PDB entry 8PH9 | electron microscopy, 3.00 A resolution | chains I and B of the 8 polymer chains in the assembly

[Chain I]
Molecule: DNA-directed RNA polymerase subunit beta
Organism: Escherichia coli
Notes: EC 2.7.7.6
UniProt: P0A8V2 (RPOB_ECOLI); residues 1-1342 here = UniProt positions 1-1342
Sequence (1342 residues; row label = number of the first residue in the row):
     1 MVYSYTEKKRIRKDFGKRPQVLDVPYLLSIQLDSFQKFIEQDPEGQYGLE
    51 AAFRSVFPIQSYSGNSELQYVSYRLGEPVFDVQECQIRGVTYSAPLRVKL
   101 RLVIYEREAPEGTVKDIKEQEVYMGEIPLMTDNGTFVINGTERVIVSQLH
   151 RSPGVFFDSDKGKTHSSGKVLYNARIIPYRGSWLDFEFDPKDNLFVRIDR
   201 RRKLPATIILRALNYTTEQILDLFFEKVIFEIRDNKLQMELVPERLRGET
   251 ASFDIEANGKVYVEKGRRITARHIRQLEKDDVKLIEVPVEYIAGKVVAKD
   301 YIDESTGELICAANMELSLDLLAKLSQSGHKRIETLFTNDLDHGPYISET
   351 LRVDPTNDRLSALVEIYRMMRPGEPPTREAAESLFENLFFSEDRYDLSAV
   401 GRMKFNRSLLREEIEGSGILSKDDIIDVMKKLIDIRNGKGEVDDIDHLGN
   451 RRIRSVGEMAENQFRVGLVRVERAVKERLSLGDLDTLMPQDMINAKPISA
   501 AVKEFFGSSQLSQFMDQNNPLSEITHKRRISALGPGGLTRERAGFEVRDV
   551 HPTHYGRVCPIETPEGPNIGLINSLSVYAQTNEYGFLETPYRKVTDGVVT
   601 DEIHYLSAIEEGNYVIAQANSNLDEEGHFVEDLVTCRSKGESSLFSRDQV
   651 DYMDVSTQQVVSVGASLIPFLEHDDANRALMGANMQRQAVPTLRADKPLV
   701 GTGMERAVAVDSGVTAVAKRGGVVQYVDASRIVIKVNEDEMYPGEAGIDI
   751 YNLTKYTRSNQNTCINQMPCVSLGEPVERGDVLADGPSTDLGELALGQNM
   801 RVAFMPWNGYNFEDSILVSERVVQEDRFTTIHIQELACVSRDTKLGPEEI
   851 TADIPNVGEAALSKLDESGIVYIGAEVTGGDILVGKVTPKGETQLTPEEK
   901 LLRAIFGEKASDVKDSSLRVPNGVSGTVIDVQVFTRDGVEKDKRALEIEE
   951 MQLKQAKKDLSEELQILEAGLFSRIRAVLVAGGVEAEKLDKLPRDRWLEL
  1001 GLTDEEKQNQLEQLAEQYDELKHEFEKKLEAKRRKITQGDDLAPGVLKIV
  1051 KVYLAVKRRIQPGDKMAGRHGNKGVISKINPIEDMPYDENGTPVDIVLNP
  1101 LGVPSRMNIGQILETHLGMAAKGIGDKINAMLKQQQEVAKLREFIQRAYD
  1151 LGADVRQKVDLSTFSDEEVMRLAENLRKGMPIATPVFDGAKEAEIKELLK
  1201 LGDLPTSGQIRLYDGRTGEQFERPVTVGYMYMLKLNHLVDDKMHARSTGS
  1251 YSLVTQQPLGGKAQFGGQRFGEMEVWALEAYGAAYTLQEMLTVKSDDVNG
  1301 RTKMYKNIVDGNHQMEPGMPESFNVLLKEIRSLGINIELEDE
Unresolved in the structure: 894-910
Curated features (UniProtKB/Swiss-Prot):
  - modified residue (N6-acetyllysine): Lys-1022, Lys-1200
  - mutagenesis: Ile-561 (I561S: Resistant to antibiotics salinamide A and B), Ile-569 (I569S: Resistant to antibiotics salinamide A and B), Ala-665 (A665E: Resistant to antibiotics salinamide A and B), Asp-675 (D675A/G: Resistant to antibiotics salinamide A and B), Asn-677 (N677H/K: Resistant to antibiotics salinamide A and B), Leu-680 (L680M: Resistant to antibiotics salinamide A and B), Glu-813 (E813K: Disrupts the enzyme's active center)
Reported in the primary citation:
  - binding site for non-template DNA: Trp-183, Asp-199, Arg-200, Arg-201, Arg-371, Arg-394, Arg-470, Arg-473
  - binding site for template DNA (chain B): Arg-542

[Chain B]
Molecule: template DNA
Sequence (40 nucleotides; numbered 1 to 40; the number before each row is that of its first residue):
     1 GGAAGATCGAAAAAAGCACACGCTGACCCGCGTGGTGGTG
Unresolved in the structure: 37-40

[Chain I / chain B interface]
Contacting residue pairs (13; chain I residue first):
  Arg-197(I) with DA11(B), salt bridge to the phosphate
  Arg-202(I) with DA11(B), phosphate contact
  Lys-203(I) with DA11(B), hydrogen bond to the phosphate
  Phe-514(I) with DT24(B), phosphate contact; DG25(B), phosphate contact
  Arg-542(I) with DG16(B), base contact; DC17(B), hydrogen bond to the base
  Pro-1044(I) with DC29(B), phosphate contact
  Gly-1261(I) with DG22(B), phosphate contact
  Lys-1262(I) with DG22(B), hydrogen bond to the phosphate
  Arg-1269(I) with DA20(B), salt bridge to the phosphate; DC21(B), phosphate contact
  Gly-1271(I) with DA20(B), phosphate contact
Interface residues without a listed pair, chain I (15 interface residues in all): Asp-189, Asn-762, Ala-1263, Gln-1268, Met-1273
Interface residues without a listed pair, chain B (14 interface residues in all): DA10, DA12, DA18, DC19, DC23

[In short]
The interface between chain I and chain B involves 15 residues on one side and 14 on the other; the contacts
include 3 hydrogen bonds and 2 salt bridges. Polar pairs include Arg-542(I)/DC17(B), Lys-203(I)/DA11(B) and
Lys-1262(I)/DG22(B). The paper reports a binding site for non-template DNA at Trp-183(I), Asp-199(I) and
Arg-200(I) among others; a binding site for template DNA (chain B) at Arg-542(I).
Chain I is DNA-directed RNA polymerase subunit beta (Escherichia coli) and chain B is template DNA; the
structure, E. coli RNA polymerase paused at ops site (non-complementary scaffold), was determined by electron
microscopy together with 8PEN, 8PFG, 8PFJ, 8PHK, 8PIB, 8PID, 8PIL and 8PIM from the same study.
